Entry 7BZU (electron microscopy, 3.00 A resolution); this record covers chains B and D of the 5 polymer chains in the assembly.

== Chain B ==
Molecule: Capsid protein VP2
Source organism: Coxsackievirus A10
UniProtKB: G0YPI2 (G0YPI2_9ENTO); residues 1-255 here correspond to UniProt positions 70-324 (UniProt number = residue number + 69)
Sequence (255 residues; row label = number of the first residue in the row):
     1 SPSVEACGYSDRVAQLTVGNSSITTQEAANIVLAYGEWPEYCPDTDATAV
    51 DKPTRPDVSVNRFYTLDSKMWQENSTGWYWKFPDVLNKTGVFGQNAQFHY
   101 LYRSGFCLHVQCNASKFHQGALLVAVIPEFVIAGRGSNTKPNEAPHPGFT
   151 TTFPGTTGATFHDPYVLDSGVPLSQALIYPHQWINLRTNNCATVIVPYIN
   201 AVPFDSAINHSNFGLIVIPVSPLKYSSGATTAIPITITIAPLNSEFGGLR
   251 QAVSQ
Disordered / not traced: 1-9

== Chain D ==
Molecule: Capsid protein VP4
Source organism: Coxsackievirus A10
UniProtKB: G0YPI2 (G0YPI2_9ENTO); residues 1-69 here = UniProt positions 1-69
Sequence (69 residues; each row starts with the number of its first residue):
     1 MGAQVSTQKSGSHETGNVATGGSTINFTNINYYKDSYAASATRQDFTQDP
    51 KKFTQPVLDSIRELSAPLN
Disordered / not traced: 1-26

== How chain B and chain D interact ==
Contacting residue pairs (15; chain B residue first):
  Ser-10(B) / Asn-69(D)
  Asp-11(B) / Asp-59(D)
  Asp-11(B) / Pro-67(D)
  Asp-11(B) / Asn-69(D)
  Asn-30(B) / Val-57(D)
  Asn-30(B) / Ile-61(D)
  Ile-31(B) / Val-57(D)
  Ile-31(B) / Leu-58(D)  hydrogen bond (backbone-backbone)
  Val-32(B) / Pro-56(D)
  Leu-33(B) / Pro-56(D)  hydrogen bond (backbone-backbone)
  Leu-33(B) / Leu-58(D)  hydrophobic
  Tyr-35(B) / Lys-52(D)
  Tyr-35(B) / Phe-53(D)  hydrophobic
  Trp-38(B) / Leu-58(D)  hydrophobic
  Thr-188(B) / Leu-68(D)
Interface residues without a listed pair, chain B (13 interface residues in all): Arg-12, Ala-28, Ala-29, Gly-36

== Summary ==
Chain B and chain D form an interface of 13 and 10 residues respectively, with 2 hydrogen bonds. Backbone
hydrogen bonds pair Ile-31(B)/Leu-58(D) and Leu-33(B)/Pro-56(D).
Here chain B is Capsid protein VP2 and chain D is Capsid protein VP4, both from Coxsackievirus A10. Entry 7BZU
(Cryo-EM structure of mature Coxsackievirus A10 in complex with KRM1 at pH 5.5) was determined by electron
microscopy, deposited together with 7BZN, 7BZO, 7BZT, 7C4T, 7C4W, 7C4Y and 7C4Z.
